9OJY - chains B and C of the 3 polymer chains in the assembly; structure by X-ray diffraction, 2.16 A resolution.

== Chain B (and C) ==
Protein: Tumor necrosis factor
From: Homo sapiens
Notes: chain C of this document is another copy of the same molecule, construct and numbering; everything in this record applies to it too
UniProtKB: P01375 (TNFA_HUMAN); residues 1-157 here correspond to UniProt positions 77-233 (UniProt number = residue number + 76)
Chain sequence (158 residues; row label = number of the first residue in the row; numbering starts at 0):
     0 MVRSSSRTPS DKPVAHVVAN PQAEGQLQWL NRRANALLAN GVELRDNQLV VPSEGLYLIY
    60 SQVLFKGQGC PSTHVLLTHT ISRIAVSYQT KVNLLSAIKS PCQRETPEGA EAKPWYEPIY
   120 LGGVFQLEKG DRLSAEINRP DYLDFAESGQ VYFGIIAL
Disordered / not traced: 0-10, 32-38, 102-112 (chain C: 0-6, 71-72, 103-110)
Cystine bridges: C69-C101
Differences from the reference sequence: initiating methionine (0)
Ligand contacts: A1CBZ ((6R,13R,14S)-1-(difluoromethoxy)-11-[2-(2-hydroxypropan-2-yl)pyrimidin-5-yl]-7H-6,14-methanopyrido[3',2':4,5]imidazo[1,2-b][2,5]benzodiazocin-5(14H)-one): L57, Y59, S60, Y119, L120, G121, Y151, I155, L157
Swiss-Prot annotation at these positions:
  - glycosylation: S4 (O-linked (GalNAc...) serine)

== How chain B and chain C interact ==
Residue-residue contacts (38):
  L55(B) with V13(C), hydrophobic; L36(C), hydrophobic
  L57(B) with L57(C), hydrophobic
  H73(B) with K112(C); P113(C), hydrogen bond (side chain-backbone)
  L75(B) with Y115(C), hydrophobic
  R82(B) with N34(C), hydrogen bond
  V91(B) with N34(C)
  N92(B) with S147(C), hydrogen bond (side chain-backbone)
  L93(B) with N34(C); G148(C)
  L94(B) with G148(C)
  S95(B) with Q61(C), hydrogen bond (backbone-side chain); S147(C); G148(C), hydrogen bond (backbone-backbone); Q149(C)
  A96(B) with Q61(C)
  I97(B) with L63(C); Y115(C), hydrophobic; P117(C)
  K98(B) with P117(C)
  S99(B) with W114(C); Y115(C), hydrogen bond (side chain-backbone)
  Y119(B) with Q61(C)
  L120(B) with Q61(C); Y151(C)
  G121(B) with Y59(C); Y119(C), hydrogen bond (backbone-side chain); Y151(C)
  G122(B) with Y59(C)
  V123(B) with V13(C), hydrophobic; H15(C); Y59(C), hydrogen bond (backbone-side chain); I155(C), hydrophobic
  F124(B) with H15(C); N34(C)
  Q125(B) with L36(C)
  L157(B) with I155(C), hydrophobic
Interface residues without a listed pair, chain C (21 interface residues in all): K11, E146

== In short ==
The interface between chain B and chain C involves 22 residues on one side and 21 on the other, with 8
hydrogen bonds. Polar contacts include H73(B)-P113(C), R82(B)-N34(C) and N92(B)-S147(C). Ligands of chain B:
compound A1CBZ.
Chain B and chain C are both Tumor necrosis factor (Homo sapiens); the structure, Crystal structure of TNF
alpha in complex with compound 3, was determined by X-ray diffraction together with 9OJO, 9OJS and 9OK6 from
the same study.
